PDB entry 4GJI | X-ray diffraction, 1.70 A resolution | chains A and D of the 4 polymer chains in the assembly

# Chain A (and D)
Name: L-rhamnose isomerase
Source organism: Pseudomonas stutzeri
Notes: EC 5.3.1.14; fragment: TIM barrel; chain D of this document is another copy of the same molecule, construct and numbering; everything in this record applies to it too
UniProt: Q75WH8 (Q75WH8_PSEST); numbering as in UniProt (aligned over 1-430)
Amino-acid sequence (438 residues; row label = number of the first residue in the row):
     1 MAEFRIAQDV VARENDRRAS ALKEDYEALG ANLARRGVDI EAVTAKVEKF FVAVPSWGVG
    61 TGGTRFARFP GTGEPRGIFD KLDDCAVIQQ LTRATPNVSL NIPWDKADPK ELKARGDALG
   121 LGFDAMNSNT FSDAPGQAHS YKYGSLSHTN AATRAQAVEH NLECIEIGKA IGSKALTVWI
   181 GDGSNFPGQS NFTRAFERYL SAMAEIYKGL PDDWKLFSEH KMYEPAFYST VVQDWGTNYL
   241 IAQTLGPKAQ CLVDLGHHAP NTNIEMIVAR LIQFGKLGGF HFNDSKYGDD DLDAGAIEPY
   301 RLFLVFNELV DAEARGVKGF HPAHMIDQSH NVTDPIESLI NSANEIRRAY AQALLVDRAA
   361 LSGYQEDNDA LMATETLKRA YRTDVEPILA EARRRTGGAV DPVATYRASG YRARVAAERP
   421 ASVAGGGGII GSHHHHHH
Not modelled in the structure: 1-3, 425-438 (chain D: 1-2, 422-438)
Sequence notes: engineered mutation N101 (His in Q75WH8), N150 (Asp in Q75WH8); expression tag (431-438)
Metal / ion sites: Mn2+ site 1: E219, D254, H281, D327 (together with L-rhamnose); Mn2+ site 2: H257, D289 (together with L-rhamnose); Mn2+ site 3: E298 (shared with E298(D) of chain D)
Residues lining bound ligands:
  - alpha-L-rhamnopyranose (RAM): T193, R194, E197
  - L-rhamnose (RNS): W57, N101, W104, F131, W179, E219, K221, D254, H257, H281, D289, D327
From the paper describing this entry:
  - Mn2+ coordination: E219, D254, H257, D289, D327
  - binding site for L-rhamnose: F131, W179, K221, D327
  - binding site for beta-L-rhamnopyranose: N101
  - binding site for alpha-L-rhamnopyranose: G62, G63, R65, F66
  - mutagenesis - H101N: decreased catalytic activity

# How chain A and chain D interact
Residue-residue contacts (51):
  E24(A) - R35(D)
  D25(A) - N32(D)  hydrogen bond
  D25(A) - R35(D)  salt bridge
  N32(A) - D25(D)  hydrogen bond
  R35(A) - E24(D)
  R35(A) - D25(D)  salt bridge
  P260(A) - N261(D)
  N261(A) - P260(D)
  N261(A) - K286(D)
  N261(A) - Y287(D)  hydrogen bond (side chain-backbone)
  T262(A) - K286(D)  hydrogen bond (backbone-side chain)
  N263(A) - K286(D)
  N263(A) - Y287(D)
  K286(A) - N261(D)
  K286(A) - T262(D)  hydrogen bond (side chain-backbone)
  K286(A) - N263(D)
  Y287(A) - N261(D)
  Y287(A) - N263(D)
  G295(A) - K378(D)  hydrogen bond (backbone-side chain)
  A296(A) - Y300(D)
  I297(A) - Y300(D)
  E298(A) - E298(D)
  P299(A) - Y300(D)
  P299(A) - Y381(D)  hydrophobic
  Y300(A) - A296(D)
  Y300(A) - I297(D)
  Y300(A) - P299(D)
  E337(A) - L371(D)
  S338(A) - L371(D)
  N341(A) - L371(D)
  N341(A) - E375(D)
  E345(A) - K378(D)  salt bridge
  E345(A) - R382(D)  salt bridge
  R348(A) - R382(D)
  D369(A) - R407(D)  salt bridge
  L371(A) - E337(D)
  L371(A) - S338(D)
  L371(A) - N341(D)
  M372(A) - R407(D)
  E375(A) - N341(D)
  K378(A) - G295(D)  hydrogen bond (side chain-backbone)
  K378(A) - E345(D)  salt bridge
  Y381(A) - P299(D)  hydrophobic
  Y381(A) - Y381(D)  hydrogen bond
  R382(A) - E345(D)  salt bridge
  R382(A) - R348(D)
  R382(A) - D384(D)
  D384(A) - R382(D)
  V403(A) - L371(D)  hydrophobic
  R407(A) - D369(D)  salt bridge
  R407(A) - M372(D)
Other interface residues (no listed pair), chain A (37 interface residues in all): A28, V332, T333, A370, R379, D401
Other interface residues (no listed pair), chain D (38 interface residues in all): A21, A28, V332, T333, A370, R379, D401, V403

# In short
37 residues of chain A face 38 of chain D across their interface, with 8 hydrogen bonds and 8 salt bridges.
Polar contacts include D25(A)-R35(D), E345(A)-K378(D) and E345(A)-R382(D). Chain A binds L-rhamnose and
alpha-L-rhamnopyranose. The paper reports a binding site for L-rhamnose at F131(A), W179(A) and K221(A) among
others; H101N of chain A reduces catalytic activity.
Chain A and chain D are both L-rhamnose isomerase (Pseudomonas stutzeri); the structure, Crystal structure of
Pseudomonas stutzeri L-rhamnose isomerase mutant H101N in complex with L-rhamnopyranose, was determined by
X-ray diffraction together with 4GJJ from the same study.
